Entry 5FJ8 (electron microscopy, 3.90 A resolution); this record covers chains B and R of the 20 polymer chains in the assembly.

[Chain B]
Name: DNA-directed RNA polymerase III subunit RPC2
From: Saccharomyces cerevisiae
Notes: EC 2.7.7.6
Reference sequence: P22276 (RPC2_YEAST); residue numbers follow UniProt; this construct covers 1-1149
Chain sequence (1149 residues; numbered 1 to 1149; the number before each row is that of its first residue):
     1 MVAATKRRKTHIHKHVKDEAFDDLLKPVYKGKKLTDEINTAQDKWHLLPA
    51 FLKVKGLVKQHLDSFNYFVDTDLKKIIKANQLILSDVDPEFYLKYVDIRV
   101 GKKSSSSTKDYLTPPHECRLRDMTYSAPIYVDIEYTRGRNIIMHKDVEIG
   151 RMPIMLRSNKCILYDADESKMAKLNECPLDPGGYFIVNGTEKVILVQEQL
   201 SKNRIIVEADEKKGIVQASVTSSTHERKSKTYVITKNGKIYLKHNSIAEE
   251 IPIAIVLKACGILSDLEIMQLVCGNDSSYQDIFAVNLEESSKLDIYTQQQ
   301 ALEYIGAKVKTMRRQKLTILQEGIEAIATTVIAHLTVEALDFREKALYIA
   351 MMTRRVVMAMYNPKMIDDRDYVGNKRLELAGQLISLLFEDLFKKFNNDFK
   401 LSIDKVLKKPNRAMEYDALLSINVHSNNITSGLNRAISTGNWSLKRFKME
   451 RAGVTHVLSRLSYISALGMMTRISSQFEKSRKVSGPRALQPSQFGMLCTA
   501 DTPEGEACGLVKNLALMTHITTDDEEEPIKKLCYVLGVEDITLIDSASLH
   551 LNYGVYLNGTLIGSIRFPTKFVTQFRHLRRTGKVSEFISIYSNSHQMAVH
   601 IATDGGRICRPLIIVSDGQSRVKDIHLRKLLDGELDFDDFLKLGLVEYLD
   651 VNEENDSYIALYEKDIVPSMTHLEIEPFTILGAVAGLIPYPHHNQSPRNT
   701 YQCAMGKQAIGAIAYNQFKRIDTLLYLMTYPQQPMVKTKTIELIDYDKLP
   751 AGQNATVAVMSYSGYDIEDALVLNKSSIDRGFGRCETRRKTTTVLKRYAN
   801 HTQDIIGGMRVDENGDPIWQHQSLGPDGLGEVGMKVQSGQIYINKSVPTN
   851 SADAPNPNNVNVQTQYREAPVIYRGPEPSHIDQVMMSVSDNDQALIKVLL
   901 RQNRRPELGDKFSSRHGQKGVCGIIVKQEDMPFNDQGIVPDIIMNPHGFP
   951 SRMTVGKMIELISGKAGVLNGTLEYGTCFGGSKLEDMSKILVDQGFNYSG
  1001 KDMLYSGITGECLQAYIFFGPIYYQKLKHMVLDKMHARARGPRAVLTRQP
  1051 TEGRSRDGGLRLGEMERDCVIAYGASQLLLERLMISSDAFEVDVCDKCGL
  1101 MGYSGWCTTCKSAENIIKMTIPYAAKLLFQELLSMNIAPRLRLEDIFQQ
Disordered / not traced: 1-35
Metal / ion sites: Zn2+: Cys1098, Cys1107, Cys1110
Curated features (UniProtKB/Swiss-Prot):
  - zinc finger: Cys1095 to Cys1110 (C4-type)
  - binding site (Zn(2+)): Cys1095, Cys1098, Cys1107, Cys1110

[Chain R]
Molecule: 23-nt DNA strand
Sequence (23 nucleotides; each row starts with the number of its first residue):
     1 AAGTCAAGTACTTACGCCTGGTC

[Chain B / chain R interface]
Pairs across the interface (9):
  Lys192(B) with DC23(R), salt bridge to the phosphate
  Arg481(B) with DA14(R), sugar contact; DC15(R), salt bridge to the phosphate
  Glu506(B) with DC15(R), hydrogen bond to the base
  Gly1053(B) with DT19(R), phosphate contact
  Arg1054(B) with DG20(R), salt bridge to the phosphate
  Arg1061(B) with DC17(R), salt bridge to the phosphate; DC18(R), phosphate contact
  Gly1063(B) with DC17(R), phosphate contact
Interface residues without a listed pair, chain B (15 interface residues in all): Ser438, Val457, Thr723, Asp1033, His1036, Glu1052, Leu1060, Met1065
Interface residues without a listed pair, chain R (9 interface residues in all): DG16, DT22

[In short]
15 residues of chain B and 9 residues of chain R are in contact; the contacts include 1 hydrogen bond and 4
salt bridges. Polar contacts include Glu506(B)-DC15(R), Lys192(B)-DC23(R) and Arg481(B)-DC15(R). Cys1098(B),
Cys1107(B) and Cys1110(B) coordinate Zn2+. From UniProt: 4 Zn2+-binding residues on chain B.
Chain B is DNA-directed RNA polymerase III subunit RPC2 (Saccharomyces cerevisiae) and chain R is a 23-nt DNA
strand; the structure, Cryo-EM structure of yeast RNA polymerase III elongation complex at 3. 9 A, was
determined by electron microscopy together with 5FJ9 and 5FJA from the same study.
